Entry 3IA3 (X-ray diffraction, 3.20 A resolution); this record covers chains A and D.

== Chain A ==
Name: Alpha-hemoglobin-stabilizing protein
Source organism: Homo sapiens
UniProtKB: Q9NZD4 (AHSP_HUMAN); numbering as in UniProt (aligned over 1-91)
Sequence (91 residues; numbered 1 to 91; the number before each row is that of its first residue):
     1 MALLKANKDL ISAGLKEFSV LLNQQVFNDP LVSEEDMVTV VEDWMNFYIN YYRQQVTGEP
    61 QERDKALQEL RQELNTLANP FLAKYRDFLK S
Disordered / not traced: 1

== Chain D ==
Name: Hemoglobin subunit alpha
Source organism: Homo sapiens
UniProtKB: P69905 (HBA_HUMAN); residues 0-141 here correspond to UniProt positions 1-142 (UniProt number = residue number + 1)
Sequence (145 residues; numbered -3 to 141; the number before each row is that of its first residue; numbers below 1 keep their minus sign (Gly-3 is residue -3)):
    -3 GSHMVLSPAD KTNVKAAWGK VGAHAGEYGA EALERMFLSF PTTKTYFPHF DLSHGSAQVK
    57 GHGKKVADAL TNAVAHVDDM PNALSALSDL HAHKLRVDPV NFKLLSHCLL VTLAAHLPAE
   117 FTPAVHASLD KFLASVSTVL TSKYR
Disordered / not traced: -3 to 1, 137-141
Construct notes: expression tag (-3 to -1)
Bound ions: heme Fe: His58, His87
Ligand contacts: heme (HEM): Phe43, His45, Phe46, Gln54, His58, Lys61, Val62, Ala65, Leu83, Leu86, His87, Leu91, Val93, Asn97, Phe98, Leu101, Ser102
UniProt features mapped onto this chain:
  - binding site (O2): His58
  - binding site (heme b): His87
  - site: Thr8, Asn9 (Microbial infection: Cleavage), Lys11 (Not glycated), Ala13, Trp14 (Microbial infection: Cleavage), Tyr24, Gly25 (Microbial infection: Cleavage), Leu29, Glu30 (Microbial infection: Cleavage), His45, Phe46 (Microbial infection: Cleavage), Asp47, Leu48 (Microbial infection: Cleavage), Ser52, Ala53 (Microbial infection: Cleavage), Val55, Lys56 (Microbial infection: Cleavage), Lys56 (Not glycated), Gly59, Lys60 (Microbial infection: Cleavage), Lys60 (Not glycated), Lys90 (Not glycated), Leu91, Arg92 (Microbial infection: Cleavage), Lys99 (Not glycated), Leu106, Val107 (Microbial infection: Cleavage), Thr108, Leu109 (Microbial infection: Cleavage), Val121, His122 (Microbial infection: Cleavage), Ser133, Thr134 (Microbial infection: Cleavage)
  - modified residue: Ser3 (Phosphoserine), Lys7 (N6-succinyllysine), Thr8 (Phosphothreonine), Lys11 (N6-succinyllysine), Lys16 (N6-acetyllysine), Tyr24 (Phosphotyrosine), Ser35 (Phosphoserine), Lys40 (N6-succinyllysine), Ser49 (Phosphoserine), Ser102 (Phosphoserine), Thr108 (Phosphothreonine), Ser124 (Phosphoserine), Ser131 (Phosphoserine), Thr134 (Phosphothreonine), Thr137 (Phosphothreonine), Ser138 (Phosphoserine)
  - glycosylation (N-linked (Glc) (glycation) lysine): Lys7, Lys16, Lys40, Lys61

== How chain A and chain D interact ==
Pairs across the interface - 24 pairs, chain A then chain D:
  Glu17(A) - Pro119(D)
  Leu21(A) - His122(D)
  Gln24(A) - Ala123(D)  hydrogen bond (side chain-backbone)
  Gln24(A) - Asp126(D)  hydrogen bond
  Gln24(A) - Lys127(D)
  Gln25(A) - Asp126(D)  hydrogen bond
  Asp29(A) - Val132(D)
  Pro30(A) - Pro95(D)  hydrophobic
  Pro30(A) - Lys99(D)
  Asp36(A) - Phe36(D)
  Thr39(A) - Ser35(D)
  Thr39(A) - Phe36(D)
  Val40(A) - His103(D)
  Asp43(A) - Ser35(D)  hydrogen bond
  Asp43(A) - His103(D)  salt bridge
  Trp44(A) - His122(D)
  Phe47(A) - Ala110(D)  hydrophobic
  Phe47(A) - Phe117(D)
  Phe47(A) - Pro119(D)  hydrophobic
  Phe47(A) - His122(D)
  Tyr48(A) - Pro119(D)
  Tyr51(A) - Pro114(D)
  Tyr51(A) - Ala115(D)
  Tyr51(A) - Pro119(D)
Also at the interface, not in a pair above, chain A (15 interface residues in all): Asn28
Also at the interface, not in a pair above, chain D (20 interface residues in all): Thr38, Val96, Thr118, Ala120, Ala130

== In short ==
The interface between chain A and chain D involves 15 residues on one side and 20 on the other, with 4
hydrogen bonds and 1 salt bridge. Polar contacts include Asp43(A)-His103(D), Gln24(A)-Ala123(D) and
Gln24(A)-Asp126(D). Chain D binds heme.
Chain A is Alpha-hemoglobin-stabilizing protein and chain D is Hemoglobin subunit alpha, both from Homo
sapiens; the structure, A cis-proline in alpha-hemoglobin stabilizing Protein directs the structural
reorganization of alpha-hemoglobin, was determined by X-ray diffraction.
